Entry 6V7W (X-ray diffraction, 3.00 A resolution); this record covers chains B and A of the 3 polymer chains in the assembly.

Chain B:
Protein: Transcriptional regulator LasR
Organism: Pseudomonas aeruginosa (strain UCBPP-PA14)
UniProt: A0A0H2Z901 (A0A0H2Z901_PSEAB); residue numbers follow UniProt; this construct covers 1-239
Amino-acid sequence (239 residues; numbered 1 to 239; the number before each row is that of its first residue):
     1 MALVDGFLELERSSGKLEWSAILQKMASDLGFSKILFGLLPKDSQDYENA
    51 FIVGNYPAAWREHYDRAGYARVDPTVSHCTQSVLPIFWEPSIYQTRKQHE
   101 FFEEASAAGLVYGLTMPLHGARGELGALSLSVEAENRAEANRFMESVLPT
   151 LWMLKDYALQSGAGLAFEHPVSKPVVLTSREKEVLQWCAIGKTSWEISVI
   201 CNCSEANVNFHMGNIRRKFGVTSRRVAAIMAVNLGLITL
Unresolved in the structure: 1-6, 239
Residues lining bound ligands: n-3-oxo-dodecanoyl-L-homoserine lactone (OHN): Leu36, Gly38, Leu40, Tyr47, Ala50, Ile52, Tyr56, Trp60, Arg61, Tyr64, Asp73, Thr75, Val76, Trp88, Tyr93, Phe101, Ala105, Leu110, Thr115, Leu125, Gly126, Ala127, Ser129

Chain A:
Protein: Quorum sensing anti-activator protein AQS1
Organism: Pseudomonas virus DMS3
UniProt: A0SML3 (A0SML3_9CAUD); residue numbers follow UniProt; this construct covers 1-69
Amino-acid sequence (69 residues; numbered 1 to 69; the number before each row is that of its first residue):
     1 MTNTDLKPLLDNLRNATEFWNLVKEASATDESTVHNRSYRDALDWLESAA
    51 LALGDALIAQRKAVGGDHE
Unresolved in the structure: 1-6, 62-69
Reported in the primary citation:
  - mutagenesis - Y39F/R40S/L43R/D44E: abolished signaling in response to pyocyanin
  - mutagenesis - F19A, W45A: abolished binding to PilB
  - mutagenesis - F19A, W45A: unchanged binding to Transcriptional regulator LasR (chain B)
  - mutagenesis - F19A, W45A: unchanged signaling in response to pyocyanin

Interface between chain B and chain A:
Contacting residue pairs - 15 pairs, chain B then chain A:
  Ser204(B) - His35(A)
  Ala206(B) - Arg40(A)
  Asn207(B) - Tyr39(A)  hydrogen bond
  Asn209(B) - Leu43(A)
  Phe210(B) - Trp20(A)  hydrophobic
  Phe210(B) - Val23(A)  hydrophobic
  Phe210(B) - Lys24(A)
  Phe210(B) - Ser27(A)
  Phe210(B) - Tyr39(A)  hydrophobic
  Asn214(B) - Trp20(A)  hydrogen bond
  Asn214(B) - Lys24(A)
  Arg217(B) - Trp20(A)
  Arg217(B) - Asn21(A)
  Arg217(B) - Lys24(A)
  Lys218(B) - Lys24(A)
Also at the interface, not in a pair above, chain B (11 interface residues in all): Thr178, His211, Gly213
Also at the interface, not in a pair above, chain A (11 interface residues in all): Ala28, Ser32
From the paper, about this interface:
  - interface residues, chain A: Tyr39(A)

Summary:
Chain B and chain A each contribute 11 residues to their interface; the contacts include 2 hydrogen bonds.
Among the polar pairs are Asn207(B)-Tyr39(A) and Asn214(B)-Trp20(A). Bound to chain B:
n-3-oxo-dodecanoyl-L-homoserine lactone. The paper reports that F19A and W45A of chain A abolish binding to
PilB; the interface residue Tyr39(A).
Here chain B is Transcriptional regulator LasR (Pseudomonas aeruginosa (strain UCBPP-PA14)) and chain A is
Quorum sensing anti-activator protein AQS1 (Pseudomonas virus DMS3). Entry 6V7W (Crystal structure of
LasR-Aqs1 complex from Pseudomonas aeruginosa) was determined by X-ray diffraction together with 6V7U and 6V7X
from the same study.
